8XAS - chains C and G of the 10 polymer chains in the assembly; structure by X-ray diffraction, 2.35 A resolution.

Chain C:
Protein: Two-component response regulator ARR1
Organism: Arabidopsis thaliana
Reference sequence: Q940D0 (ARR1_ARATH); residues 1-81 here correspond to UniProt positions 221-301 (UniProt number = residue number + 220)
Sequence (81 residues; row label = number of the first residue in the row):
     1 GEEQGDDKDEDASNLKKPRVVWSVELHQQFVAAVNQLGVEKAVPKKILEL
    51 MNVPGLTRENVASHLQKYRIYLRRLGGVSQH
Unresolved in the structure: 1-16, 80-81
Modified / non-standard residues: Mse51 (selenomethionine; parent Met)

Chain G:
Molecule: 25-nt DNA strand
Sequence (25 nucleotides; each row starts with the number of its first residue):
    55 GGATTAGATTAGATTAATCTGGATT

How chain C and chain G interact:
Pairs across the interface (16; chain C residue first):
  Lys17(C) with DA62(G), sugar contact
  Arg19(C) with DG61(G), hydrogen bond to the base; DA62(G), phosphate contact
  Val20(C) with DG61(G), sugar contact; DA62(G), hydrogen bond to the phosphate
  Val21(C) with DG61(G), phosphate contact
  Trp22(C) with DG61(G), hydrogen bond to the phosphate
  Glu59(C) with DT63(G), base contact; DT64(G), base contact
  Asn60(C) with DA62(G), hydrogen bond to the phosphate
  Ser63(C) with DG61(G), sugar contact; DA62(G), hydrogen bond to the base
  Gln66(C) with DA62(G), base contact
  Lys67(C) with DA60(G), base contact; DG61(G), hydrogen bond to the base; DA62(G), base contact
Also at the interface, not in a pair above, chain C (11 interface residues in all): His64

Summary:
The interface between chain C and chain G involves 11 residues on one side and 5 on the other, with 6 hydrogen
bonds. Among the polar pairs are Arg19(C)-DG61(G), Ser63(C)-DA62(G) and Lys67(C)-DG61(G).
Here chain C is Two-component response regulator ARR1 (Arabidopsis thaliana) and chain G is a 25-nt DNA
strand. Entry 8XAS (Crystal structure of AtARR1-DBD in complex with a DNA fragment) was determined by X-ray
diffraction, deposited together with 8XAT.
